PDB entry 6O7L | X-ray diffraction, 2.26 A resolution | chains B and D of the 4 polymer chains in the assembly

[Chain B (and D)]
Protein: Nitrogenase molybdenum-iron protein beta chain
Organism: Azotobacter vinelandii
Notes: EC 1.18.6.1; chain D of this document is another copy of the same molecule, construct and numbering; everything in this record applies to it too
UniProtKB: P07329 (NIFK_AZOVI); residues 1-523 here = UniProt positions 1-523
Chain sequence (523 residues; numbered 1 to 523; the number before each row is that of its first residue):
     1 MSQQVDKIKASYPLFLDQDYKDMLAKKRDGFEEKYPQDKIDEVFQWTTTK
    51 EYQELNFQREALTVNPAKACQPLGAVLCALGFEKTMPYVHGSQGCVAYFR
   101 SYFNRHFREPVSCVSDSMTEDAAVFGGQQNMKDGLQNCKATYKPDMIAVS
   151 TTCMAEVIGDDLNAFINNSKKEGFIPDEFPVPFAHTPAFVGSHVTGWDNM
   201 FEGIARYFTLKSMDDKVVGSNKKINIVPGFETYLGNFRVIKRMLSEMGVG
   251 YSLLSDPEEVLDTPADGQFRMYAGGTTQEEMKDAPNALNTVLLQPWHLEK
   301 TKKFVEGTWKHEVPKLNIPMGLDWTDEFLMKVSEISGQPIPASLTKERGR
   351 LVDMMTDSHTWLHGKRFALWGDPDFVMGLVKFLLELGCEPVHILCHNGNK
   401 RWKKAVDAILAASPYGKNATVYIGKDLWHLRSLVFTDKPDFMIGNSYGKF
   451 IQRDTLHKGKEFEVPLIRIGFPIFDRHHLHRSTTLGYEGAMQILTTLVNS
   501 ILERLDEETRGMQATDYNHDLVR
Disordered / not traced: 1
Differences from the reference sequence: engineered mutation A188 (Ser in P07329)
Swiss-Prot annotation at these positions:
  - binding site ([8Fe-7S] cluster): C70, C95, C153
Metal / ion sites: fe(8)-S(7) cluster Fe: C70, C95, C153 (shared with 3 residues of chain A); Fe ion site 1: R108, E109 (shared with D353(D), D357(D) of chain D); Fe ion site 2: D353, D357 (shared with R108(D), E109(D) of chain D)
Ligand contacts: fe(8)-S(7) cluster (CLF): C70, P72, S92, G94, C95, Y98, F99, T152, C153, A188
From the paper describing this entry:
  - fe(8)-S(7) cluster coordination: C95
  - mutagenesis - S188A: unchanged growth in response to diazotrophic growth conditions
  - mutagenesis - S188A: decreased catalytic activity

[Interface between chain B and chain D]
Pairs across the interface (133; chain B residue first):
  S11(B) with Y517(D), hydrogen bond (backbone-side chain); N518(D), hydrogen bond
  Y12(B) with L505(D), hydrophobic; E508(D), hydrogen bond; T509(D); Y517(D); N518(D)
  F15(B) with Y517(D)
  L16(B) with A514(D)
  K34(B) with Q513(D), hydrogen bond
  Q37(B) with Q513(D), hydrogen bond
  R105(B) with V522(D)
  R108(B) with D357(D); R523(D), hydrogen bond (side chain-backbone)
  E109(B) with D353(D)
  R238(B) with R350(D)
  E258(B) with R350(D), salt bridge
  E259(B) with K346(D), salt bridge; R350(D), salt bridge
  D262(B) with R350(D), salt bridge
  P264(B) with K346(D); G349(D); R350(D)
  A265(B) with G349(D), hydrogen bond (backbone-backbone); V352(D); D353(D)
  K346(B) with E259(D), salt bridge; P264(D)
  G349(B) with P264(D); A265(D), hydrogen bond (backbone-backbone)
  R350(B) with R238(D); E259(D), salt bridge; D262(D), salt bridge; P264(D)
  V352(B) with A265(D)
  D353(B) with E109(D); A265(D)
  M354(B) with H478(D); R481(D)
  D357(B) with R108(D); H477(D)
  S358(B) with H477(D), hydrogen bond; H478(D)
  W361(B) with H477(D)
  S446(B) with L521(D)
  Y447(B) with L521(D), hydrophobic
  K449(B) with D506(D), salt bridge; H519(D); D520(D), hydrogen bond (side chain-backbone)
  F450(B) with H519(D); L521(D), hydrophobic
  Q452(B) with R510(D)
  R453(B) with R510(D); M512(D); D516(D), salt bridge
  D454(B) with M512(D)
  H457(B) with M512(D)
  E463(B) with R510(D), salt bridge
  R468(B) with D506(D), salt bridge
  F474(B) with L521(D); V522(D), hydrophobic; R523(D), hydrogen bond (backbone-backbone)
  D475(B) with L502(D); D506(D); L521(D), hydrogen bond (backbone-backbone); R523(D)
  R476(B) with N499(D); L502(D); E503(D); D506(D), salt bridge
  H477(B) with D357(D); S358(D), hydrogen bond; W361(D); T495(D); V498(D); N499(D), hydrogen bond (backbone-side chain); L502(D); R523(D), hydrogen bond (side chain-backbone)
  H478(B) with M354(D); D357(D); S358(D), hydrogen bond; L494(D); T495(D)
  L479(B) with N499(D)
  R481(B) with M354(D)
  L494(B) with H478(D)
  T495(B) with H477(D)
  V498(B) with H477(D)
  N499(B) with R476(D); H477(D), hydrogen bond (side chain-backbone); L479(D)
  L502(B) with D475(D); H477(D)
  E503(B) with R476(D)
  L505(B) with Y12(D), hydrophobic
  D506(B) with K449(D), salt bridge; R468(D), salt bridge; D475(D); R476(D), salt bridge
  E507(B) with E507(D)
  E508(B) with Y12(D), hydrogen bond
  T509(B) with Y12(D)
  R510(B) with Q452(D); R453(D); L456(D); E463(D), salt bridge
  M512(B) with R453(D); D454(D); H457(D)
  Q513(B) with K34(D), hydrogen bond; Q37(D), hydrogen bond; I40(D)
  T515(B) with Y12(D)
  D516(B) with R453(D), salt bridge
  Y517(B) with S11(D), hydrogen bond (side chain-backbone); Y12(D); F15(D), hydrophobic
  N518(B) with S11(D); Y12(D)
  H519(B) with K449(D); F450(D)
  D520(B) with K449(D), hydrogen bond (backbone-side chain)
  L521(B) with S446(D); Y447(D), hydrophobic; F450(D), hydrophobic; F474(D); D475(D), hydrogen bond (backbone-backbone)
  V522(B) with R105(D); F474(D), hydrophobic
  R523(B) with R108(D), hydrogen bond (backbone-side chain); F474(D), hydrogen bond (backbone-backbone); D475(D); H477(D), hydrogen bond (backbone-side chain)
Interface residues without a listed pair, chain B (68 interface residues in all): T263, L456, M491, A514
Interface residues without a listed pair, chain D (71 interface residues in all): P13, L14, L16, E258, T263, M491, T515

[Summary]
68 residues of chain B face 71 of chain D across their interface, with 26 hydrogen bonds and 17 salt bridges.
Polar contacts include E258(B)-R350(D), E259(B)-K346(D) and E259(B)-R350(D). Ligands of chain B: fe(8)-S(7)
cluster. From the paper: S188A of chain B reduces catalytic activity; fe(8)-S(7) cluster coordination by
C95(B).
Chain B and chain D are both Nitrogenase molybdenum-iron protein beta chain (Azotobacter vinelandii); the
structure, Nitrogenase MoFeP mutant S188A from Azotobacter vinelandii in the dithionite reduced state after
redox cycling, was determined by X-ray diffraction (same publication as 6O7M, 6O7N, 6O7O, 6O7P, 6O7Q, 6O7R and
6O7S).
